7D85 - chains A and C of the 3 polymer chains in the assembly; structure by X-ray diffraction, 2.50 A resolution.

Chain A:
Molecule: Receptor tyrosine-protein kinase erbB-3
Organism: Homo sapiens
Notes: EC 2.7.10.1; fragment: extracellular domain 3
Reference sequence: P21860 (ERBB3_HUMAN); residues 309-500 here correspond to UniProt positions 328-519 (UniProt number = residue number + 19)
Chain sequence (194 residues; row label = number of the first residue in the row):
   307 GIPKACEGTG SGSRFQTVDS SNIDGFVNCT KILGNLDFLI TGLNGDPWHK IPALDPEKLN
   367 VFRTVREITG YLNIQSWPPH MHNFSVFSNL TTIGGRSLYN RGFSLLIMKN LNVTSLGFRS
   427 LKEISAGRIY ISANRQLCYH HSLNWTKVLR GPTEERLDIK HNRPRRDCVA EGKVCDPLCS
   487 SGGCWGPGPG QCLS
Not modelled in the structure: 307
Differences from the reference sequence: expression tag (307-308)
UniProt features mapped onto this chain:
  - glycosylation (N-linked (GlcNAc...) asparagine): Asn-334, Asn-389, Asn-395, Asn-418, Asn-450
Cystine bridges: Cys-312/Cys-335, Cys-444/Cys-474, Cys-481/Cys-490, Cys-485/Cys-498
Glycans and other covalent adducts: N-acetylglucosamine (NAG) linked to Asn-389, Asn-395, Asn-418

Chain C:
Molecule: Anti-ErbB3 Fab light chain
Organism: Homo sapiens
Notes: antibody fragment or engineered binder
Chain sequence (216 residues; row label = number of the first residue in the row):
     1 QSVLTQPPSA SGTPGQRVTI SCSGSSSNIG SNSVSWYQQL PGTAPKLLIY SDNHRPSGVP
    61 DRFSGSKSGT SASLAISGLR SEDEADYYCQ GWDTSLSGHV FGGGTKLTVL GQPKAAPSVT
   121 LFPPSSEELQ ANKATLVCLI SDFYPGAVTV AWKADSSPVK AGVETTTPSK QSNNKYAASS
   181 YLSLTPEQWK SHKSYSCQVT HEGSTVEKTV APTECS
Not modelled in the structure: 1, 215-216
Cystine bridges: Cys-22/Cys-89, Cys-138/Cys-197

Chain A / chain C interface:
Pairs across the interface - 20 pairs, chain A then chain C:
  Gly-316(A) / His-54(C)  hydrogen bond (backbone-side chain)
  Ser-317(A) / Ser-51(C)
  Ser-317(A) / Asp-52(C)
  Gly-318(A) / Ser-51(C)
  Gly-318(A) / Asp-52(C)
  Gly-318(A) / Asn-53(C)  hydrogen bond (backbone-side chain)
  Ser-319(A) / Asn-53(C)  hydrogen bond (backbone-side chain)
  Ser-319(A) / His-54(C)  hydrogen bond (backbone-side chain)
  Gln-322(A) / Tyr-50(C)  hydrogen bond
  Gln-322(A) / His-54(C)  hydrogen bond
  Arg-402(A) / Gly-30(C)
  Arg-402(A) / Ser-31(C)
  Ser-403(A) / Ser-31(C)
  Leu-404(A) / Ser-31(C)  hydrogen bond (backbone-backbone)
  Leu-404(A) / Asn-32(C)
  Leu-404(A) / Thr-94(C)
  Arg-407(A) / Trp-92(C)  hydrogen bond (backbone-side chain)
  Arg-407(A) / His-99(C)  hydrogen bond
  Gly-408(A) / Asn-32(C)
  Gly-408(A) / Trp-92(C)
Interface residues without a listed pair, chain A (14 interface residues in all): Arg-320, Phe-321, Asn-406, Arg-434
Interface residues without a listed pair, chain C (12 interface residues in all): Ser-33

Overview:
The interface between chain A and chain C involves 14 residues on one side and 12 on the other; the contacts
include 9 hydrogen bonds. Polar contacts include Gly-316(A)/His-54(C), Gly-318(A)/Asn-53(C) and
Ser-319(A)/Asn-53(C). N-acetylglucosamine is covalently linked to Asn-389(A), Asn-395(A) and Asn-418(A).
Chain A is Receptor tyrosine-protein kinase erbB-3 and chain C is Anti-ErbB3 Fab light chain, both from Homo
sapiens; the structure, Crystal structure of anti-ErbB3 Fab ISU104 in complex with human ErbB3 extracellular
domain 3, was determined by X-ray diffraction.
